Entry 7VWE (X-ray diffraction, 3.00 A resolution); this record covers chains A and B.

Chain A (and B):
Molecule: Peroxisome proliferator-activated receptor delta
Organism: Homo sapiens
Notes: chain B of this document is another copy of the same molecule, construct and numbering; everything in this record applies to it too
Reference sequence: Q03181 (PPARD_HUMAN); residues 206-477 here correspond to UniProt positions 170-441 (UniProt number = residue number - 36)
Amino-acid sequence (276 residues; row label = number of the first residue in the row):
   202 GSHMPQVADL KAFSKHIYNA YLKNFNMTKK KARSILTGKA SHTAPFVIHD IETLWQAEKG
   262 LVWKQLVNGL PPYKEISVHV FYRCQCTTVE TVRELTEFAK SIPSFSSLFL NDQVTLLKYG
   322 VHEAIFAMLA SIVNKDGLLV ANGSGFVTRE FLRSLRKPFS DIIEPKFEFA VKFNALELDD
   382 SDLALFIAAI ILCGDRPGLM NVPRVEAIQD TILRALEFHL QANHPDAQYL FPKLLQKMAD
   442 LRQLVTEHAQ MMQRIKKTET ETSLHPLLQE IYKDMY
Disordered / not traced: 202-209, 241-243, 263-271 (chain B: 202-207, 242-244, 265-271, 475-477)
Sequence notes: expression tag (202-205)
Ligand contacts:
  - 81O (5-[4-butoxy-3-[[[2-fluoranyl-4-(trifluoromethyl)phenyl]carbonylamino]methyl]phenyl]-4,6-dimethyl-pyridine-3-carboxylic acid): Ile249, Leu255, Glu259, Val281, Phe282, Arg284, Cys285, Thr288, Thr289, His323, Ile326, Phe327, Leu330, Val334, Leu339, Val341, Val348, Leu353, Ile363, Ile364, Lys367, Phe368, Ala371, His449, Met453, Leu469, Tyr473
  - heptyl beta-D-glucopyranoside (B7G), molecule 1: Val293, Thr297, Val315, Leu318, Lys319, Leu468, Glu471, Ile472, Lys474, Asp475
  - heptyl beta-D-glucopyranoside (B7G), molecule 2: Phe310, Leu311, Asn312, Val315, Thr316
From the paper describing this entry:
  - binding site for 81O: Tyr473

Chain A / chain B interface:
Contacting residue pairs (24; chain A residue first):
  Val290(A) - Phe310(B)  hydrophobic
  Arg294(A) - Phe310(B)
  Lys301(A) - Leu311(B)
  Phe310(A) - Val290(B)  hydrophobic
  Phe310(A) - Arg294(B)
  Phe310(A) - Leu468(B)  hydrophobic
  Leu311(A) - Gln314(B)
  Leu311(A) - Val315(B)
  Leu311(A) - Leu318(B)  hydrophobic
  Asn312(A) - Val315(B)
  Asn312(A) - Leu468(B)
  Asn312(A) - Glu471(B)
  Gln314(A) - Leu311(B)
  Val315(A) - Leu311(B)
  Val315(A) - Asn312(B)
  Val315(A) - Val315(B)  hydrophobic
  Leu318(A) - Leu311(B)  hydrophobic
  Met401(A) - Pro467(B)  hydrophobic
  Met401(A) - Leu468(B)  hydrophobic
  Met401(A) - Glu471(B)
  Pro467(A) - Met401(B)  hydrophobic
  Leu468(A) - Phe310(B)  hydrophobic
  Leu468(A) - Met401(B)
  Glu471(A) - Asn312(B)
Other interface residues (no listed pair), chain A (14 interface residues in all): Thr297
Other interface residues (no listed pair), chain B (14 interface residues in all): Thr297, Lys301

Overview:
The chain A/chain B interface involves 14 residues from each chain. Bound to chain A: heptyl
beta-D-glucopyranoside and compound 81O. From the paper: a binding site for 81O at Tyr473(A).
Chain A and chain B are both Peroxisome proliferator-activated receptor delta (Homo sapiens); the structure,
Human peroxisome proliferator-activated receptor (PPAR) delta ligand binding domain in complex with a
synthetic partial agonist ..., was determined by X-ray diffraction together with 7VWF, 7VWG and 7VWH from the
same study.
